1JFI - chains D and C of the 5 polymer chains in the assembly; structure by X-ray diffraction, 2.62 A resolution.

# Chain D
Molecule: 19-nt DNA strand
Sequence (19 nucleotides; each row starts with the number of its first residue):
   601 TTGGCTATAA AAGGGCTCC
Not modelled in the structure: 619

# Chain C
Protein: Tata-box-binding protein (tbp)
Source organism: Homo sapiens
Reference sequence: P20226 (TBP_HUMAN); residues 359-539 here correspond to UniProt positions 159-339 (UniProt number = residue number - 200)
Sequence (185 residues; row label = number of the first residue in the row):
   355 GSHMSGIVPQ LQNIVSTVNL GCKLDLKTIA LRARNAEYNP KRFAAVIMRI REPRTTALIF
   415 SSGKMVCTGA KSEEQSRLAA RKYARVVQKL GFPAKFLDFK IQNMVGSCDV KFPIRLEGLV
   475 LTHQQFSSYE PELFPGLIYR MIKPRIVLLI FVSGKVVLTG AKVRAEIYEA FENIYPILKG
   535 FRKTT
Not modelled in the structure: 355, 539
Construct notes: cloning artifact (355-358)
Curated features (UniProtKB/Swiss-Prot):
  - binding site (DNA): Asn367, Arg403, Lys418, Asn457, Arg494

# Chain D / chain C interface
Contacting residue pairs - 29 pairs, chain D then chain C:
  DT606(D) - Leu487(C)  phosphate contact
  DT606(D) - Phe488(C)  base contact
  DA607(D) - Leu487(C)  sugar contact
  DA607(D) - Phe488(C)  base contact
  DA607(D) - Ile492(C)  phosphate contact
  DA607(D) - Leu503(C)  base contact
  DT608(D) - Ile492(C)  sugar contact
  DT608(D) - Arg494(C)  hydrogen bond to the phosphate
  DT608(D) - Leu503(C)  base contact
  DT608(D) - Thr513(C)  base contact
  DA609(D) - Asn457(C)  base contact
  DA609(D) - Val459(C)  base contact
  DA609(D) - Arg494(C)  salt bridge to the phosphate
  DA609(D) - Val501(C)  sugar contact
  DA609(D) - Thr513(C)  hydrogen bond to the base
  DA609(D) - Gly514(C)  sugar contact
  DA610(D) - Val369(C)  base contact
  DA610(D) - Gln456(C)  sugar contact
  DA610(D) - Asn457(C)  sugar contact
  DA611(D) - Val369(C)  base contact
  DA611(D) - Thr371(C)  sugar contact
  DA611(D) - Val420(C)  base contact
  DA611(D) - Gln456(C)  sugar contact
  DA612(D) - Leu412(C)  base contact
  DA612(D) - Phe414(C)  base contact
  DA612(D) - Lys418(C)  phosphate contact
  DA612(D) - Val420(C)  sugar contact
  DG613(D) - Ser416(C)  hydrogen bond to the phosphate
  DG613(D) - Lys418(C)  phosphate contact
Other interface residues (no listed pair), chain C (20 interface residues in all): Phe397, Lys516

# Summary
The interface between chain D and chain C involves 8 residues on one side and 20 on the other; the contacts
include 3 hydrogen bonds and 1 salt bridge. Among the polar pairs are DA609(D)-Thr513(C), DT608(D)-Arg494(C)
and DG613(D)-Ser416(C).
Chain D is a 19-nt DNA strand and chain C is Tata-box-binding protein (tbp) (Homo sapiens); the structure,
Crystal Structure of the NC2-TBP-DNA Ternary Complex, was determined by X-ray diffraction.
